Entry 3CRO (X-ray diffraction, 2.50 A resolution); this record covers chains B and L of the 4 polymer chains in the assembly.

Chain B:
Molecule: 20-nt DNA strand
Sequence (20 nucleotides; each row starts with the number of its first residue):
     1 TATACAAGAA AGTTTGTACT

Chain L:
Protein: Protein (434 cro)
Source organism: Phage 434
UniProt: P03036 (RCRO_BP434); residues -1 to 69 here correspond to UniProt positions 1-71 (UniProt number = residue number + 2)
Chain sequence (71 residues; numbered -1 to 69; the number before each row is that of its first residue; numbers below 1 keep their minus sign (Met-1 is residue -1)):
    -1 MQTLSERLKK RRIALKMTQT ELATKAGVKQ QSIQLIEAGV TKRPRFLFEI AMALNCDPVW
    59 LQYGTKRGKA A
Unresolved in the structure: 65-69
UniProt features mapped onto this chain:
  - DNA-binding region: Gln17 to Ala36 (H-T-H motif)

Interface between chain B and chain L:
Pairs across the interface - 13 pairs, chain B then chain L:
  DA2(B) with Thr16(L), sugar contact
  DT3(B) with Arg10(L), salt bridge to the phosphate; Thr16(L), hydrogen bond to the phosphate; Gln17(L), hydrogen bond to the phosphate; Thr18(L), base contact; Gln28(L), base contact
  DA4(B) with Gln17(L), phosphate contact; Gln28(L), hydrogen bond to the base; Gln29(L), base contact; Gln32(L), phosphate contact
  DC5(B) with Gln29(L), base contact; Gln32(L), base contact
  DA11(B) with Arg43(L), hydrogen bond to the sugar
Also at the interface, not in a pair above, chain B (7 interface residues in all): DA10, DG12
Also at the interface, not in a pair above, chain L (9 interface residues in all): Lys7

Overview:
Chain B and chain L form an interface of 7 and 9 residues respectively, with 4 hydrogen bonds and 1 salt
bridge. Polar contacts include DA4(B)-Gln28(L), DA11(B)-Arg43(L) and DT3(B)-Thr16(L).
Chain B is a 20-nt DNA strand and chain L is Protein (434 cro) (Phage 434); the structure, The phage 434
cro/OR1 complex at 2.5 angstroms resolution, was determined by X-ray diffraction.
